PDB entry 3H4P | X-ray diffraction, 4.10 A resolution (low resolution: residue-level contacts below are approximate; hydrogen-bond / salt-bridge calls are withheld) | chains A and b of the 14 polymer chains in the assembly

Chain A:
Protein: Proteasome subunit alpha
From: Methanocaldococcus jannaschii
Notes: EC 3.4.25.1
Reference sequence: Q60177 (PSMA_METJA); residues 1-261 here = UniProt positions 1-261
Amino-acid sequence (264 residues; numbered -2 to 261; the number before each row is that of its first residue; numbers below 1 keep their minus sign (Gly-2 is residue -2)):
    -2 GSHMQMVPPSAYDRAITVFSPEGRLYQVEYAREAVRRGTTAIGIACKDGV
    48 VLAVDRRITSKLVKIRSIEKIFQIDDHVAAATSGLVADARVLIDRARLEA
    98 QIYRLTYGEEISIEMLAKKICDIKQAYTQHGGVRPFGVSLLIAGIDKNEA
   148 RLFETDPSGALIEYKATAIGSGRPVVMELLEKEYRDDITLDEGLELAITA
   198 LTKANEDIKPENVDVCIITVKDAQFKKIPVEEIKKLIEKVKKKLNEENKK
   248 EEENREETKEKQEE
Unresolved in the structure: -2 to 12, 245-261
Construct notes: expression tag (-2 to 0)

Chain b:
Protein: Proteasome subunit beta
From: Methanocaldococcus jannaschii
Notes: EC 3.4.25.1
Reference sequence: Q58634 (PSMB_METJA); residues 7-224 here = UniProt positions 7-224
Amino-acid sequence (219 residues; each row starts with the number of its first residue):
     6 MTTTVGLICDDAVILATDKRASLGNLVADKEAKKLYKIDDYIAMTIAGSV
    56 GDAQAIVRLLIAEAKLYKMRTGRNIPPLACATLLSNILHSSRMFPFLTQI
   106 IIGGYDLLEGAKLFSLDPLGGMNEEKTFTATGSGSPIAYGVLEAGYDRDM
   156 SVEEGIKLALNALKSAMERDTFSGNGISLAVITKDGVKIFEDEEIEKILD
   206 SMKAKPKKKTTKRSRRKSK
Unresolved in the structure: 6, 209-224
Construct notes: expression tag (6)
Swiss-Prot annotation at these positions:
  - active site: Thr7 (Nucleophile)

Chain A / chain b interface:
Residue-residue contacts - 18 pairs, chain A then chain b:
  Tyr100(A) - Tyr72(b)
  Leu102(A) - Asn91(b)
  Thr103(A) - Leu88(b)
  Thr103(A) - Asn91(b)
  Tyr104(A) - Tyr72(b)
  Tyr104(A) - Leu83(b)
  Tyr104(A) - Ala84(b)
  Tyr104(A) - Thr87(b)
  Tyr104(A) - Leu88(b)
  Glu106(A) - Tyr72(b)
  Glu106(A) - Arg78(b)
  Glu106(A) - Pro81(b)
  Glu106(A) - Ala84(b)
  Ser109(A) - Thr76(b)
  Ser109(A) - Arg78(b)
  Met112(A) - Arg75(b)
  Met112(A) - Thr76(b)
  Lys144(A) - Arg78(b)
Also at the interface, not in a pair above, chain A (10 interface residues in all): Lys115, Asp143
Also at the interface, not in a pair above, chain b (11 interface residues in all): Glu68

In short:
Chain A and chain b form an interface of 10 and 11 residues respectively. From UniProt: active-site residue
Thr7(b) on chain b.
Chain A is Proteasome subunit alpha and chain b is Proteasome subunit beta, both from Methanocaldococcus
jannaschii; the structure, Proteasome 20S core particle from Methanocaldococcus jannaschii, was determined by
X-ray diffraction (same publication as 3H43 and 3H4M).
